PDB entry 9KGK | electron microscopy, 2.63 A resolution | chains A and B of the 3 polymer chains in the assembly

[Chain A]
Name: Leucine-rich repeat-containing G-protein coupled receptor 4
Organism: Homo sapiens
Reference sequence: Q9BXB1 (LGR4_HUMAN); numbering as in UniProt (aligned over 1-950)
Chain sequence (950 residues; numbered 1 to 950; the number before each row is that of its first residue):
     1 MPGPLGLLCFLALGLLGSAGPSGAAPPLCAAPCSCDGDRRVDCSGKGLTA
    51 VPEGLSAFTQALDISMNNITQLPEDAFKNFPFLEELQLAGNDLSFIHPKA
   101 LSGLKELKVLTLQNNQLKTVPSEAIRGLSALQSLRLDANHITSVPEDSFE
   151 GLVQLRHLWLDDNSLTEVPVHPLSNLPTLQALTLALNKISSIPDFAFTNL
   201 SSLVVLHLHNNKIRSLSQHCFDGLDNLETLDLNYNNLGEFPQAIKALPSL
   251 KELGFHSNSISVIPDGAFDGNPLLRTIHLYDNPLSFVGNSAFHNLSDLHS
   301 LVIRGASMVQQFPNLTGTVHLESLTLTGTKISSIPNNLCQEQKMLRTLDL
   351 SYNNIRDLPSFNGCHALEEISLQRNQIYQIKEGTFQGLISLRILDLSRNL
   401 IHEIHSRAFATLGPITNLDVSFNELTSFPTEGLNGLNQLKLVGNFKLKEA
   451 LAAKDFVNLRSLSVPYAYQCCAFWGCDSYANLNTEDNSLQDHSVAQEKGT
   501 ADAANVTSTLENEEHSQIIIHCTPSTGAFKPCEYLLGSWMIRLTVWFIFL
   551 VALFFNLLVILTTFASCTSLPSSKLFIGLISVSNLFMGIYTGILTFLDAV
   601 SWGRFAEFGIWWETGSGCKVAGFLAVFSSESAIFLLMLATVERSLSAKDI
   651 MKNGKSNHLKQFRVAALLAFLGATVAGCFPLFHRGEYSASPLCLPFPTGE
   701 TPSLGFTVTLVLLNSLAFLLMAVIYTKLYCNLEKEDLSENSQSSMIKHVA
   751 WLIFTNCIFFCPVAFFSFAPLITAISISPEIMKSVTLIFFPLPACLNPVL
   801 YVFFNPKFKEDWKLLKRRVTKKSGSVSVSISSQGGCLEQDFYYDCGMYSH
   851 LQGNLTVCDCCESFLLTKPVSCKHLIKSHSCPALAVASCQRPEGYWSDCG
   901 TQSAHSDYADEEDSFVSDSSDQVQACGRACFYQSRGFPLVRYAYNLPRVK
Disordered / not traced: 1-32, 476-517, 650-656, 734-738, 821-950
Disulfides: Cys33-Cys43, Cys339-Cys364, Cys471-Cys532, Cys618-Cys693
Curated features (UniProtKB/Swiss-Prot):
  - modified residue: Ser920 (Phosphoserine)
  - glycosylation (N-linked (GlcNAc...) asparagine): Asn68, Asn199, Asn294, Asn314, Asn505
  - natural variant: Ile96 (I96V: In DPSL; uncertain significance), Gly363 (G363C: In DPSL; uncertain significance), Asp844 (D844G: In DPSL; uncertain significance)

[Chain B]
Name: NB18
Organism: Camelus dromedarius
Chain sequence (166 residues; row label = number of the first residue in the row):
     1 MKYLLPTAAAGLLLLAAQPAMAQVQLQESGGGSVQAGGSLRLSCAASGYT
    51 YSRTCMAWFRQAPGKEREGIATINSDGTTTYADSVKGRFTISRDNAKNTL
   101 SLQMNSLKPEDTAMYYCAAASLSTRGCSRAEWEYRYWGQGTQVTVSSAAA
   151 YPYDVPDYGSHHHHHH
Disordered / not traced: 1-22, 148-166
Disulfides: Cys44-Cys117, Cys55-Cys127

[Interface between chain A and chain B]
Pairs across the interface (37):
  His157(A) with Gln23(B); Tyr49(B)
  Trp159(A) with Tyr49(B); Tyr51(B)
  Asp161(A) with Arg53(B), salt bridge
  Asp162(A) with Arg53(B), salt bridge
  Gln180(A) with Gln23(B)
  Ala181(A) with Tyr49(B), hydrophobic
  Leu182(A) with Tyr49(B)
  Thr183(A) with Tyr49(B); Tyr51(B), hydrogen bond
  Ala185(A) with Tyr51(B)
  Val204(A) with Gln23(B)
  Val205(A) with Tyr136(B)
  His207(A) with Tyr49(B); Tyr51(B)
  His209(A) with Tyr51(B), hydrogen bond; Leu122(B)
  Asp231(A) with Ser121(B), hydrogen bond; Leu122(B), hydrogen bond (side chain-backbone)
  Asn233(A) with Leu122(B), hydrogen bond (side chain-backbone)
  Tyr234(A) with Leu122(B), hydrophobic; Ser123(B); Thr124(B), hydrogen bond (side chain-backbone)
  Glu252(A) with Arg135(B)
  His256(A) with Ser123(B)
  Arg275(A) with Trp132(B); Arg135(B)
  His278(A) with Ser123(B); Arg125(B), hydrogen bond; Glu133(B), salt bridge
  Tyr280(A) with Arg125(B)
  His299(A) with Trp132(B)
  Ser300(A) with Trp132(B), hydrogen bond; Glu133(B)
  Glu322(A) with Trp132(B)
  Ser323(A) with Trp132(B)
Other interface residues (no listed pair), chain A (32 interface residues in all): Arg135, Leu158, Leu186, Asn210, Glu228, Thr229, Thr276
Other interface residues (no listed pair), chain B (15 interface residues in all): Gly48, Thr50

[In short]
The interface between chain A and chain B involves 32 residues on one side and 15 on the other; the contacts
include 8 hydrogen bonds and 3 salt bridges. Among the polar pairs are Asp161(A)-Arg53(B), Asp162(A)-Arg53(B)
and His278(A)-Glu133(B).
Here chain A is Leucine-rich repeat-containing G-protein coupled receptor 4 (Homo sapiens) and chain B is NB18
(Camelus dromedarius). Entry 9KGK (Structure of the complex of LGR4 with NB18) was determined by electron
microscopy.
